PDB entry 3Q0Y | X-ray diffraction, 2.10 A resolution | chains A and B

[Chain A (and B)]
Protein: Centriole protein
Organism: Chlamydomonas reinhardtii
Notes: chain B of this document is another copy of the same molecule, construct and numbering; everything in this record applies to it too
UniProtKB: A9CQL4 (A9CQL4_CHLRE); numbering as in UniProt (aligned over 1-159)
Chain sequence (161 residues; row label = number of the first residue in the row; numbers below 1 keep their minus sign (Gly-1 is residue -1)):
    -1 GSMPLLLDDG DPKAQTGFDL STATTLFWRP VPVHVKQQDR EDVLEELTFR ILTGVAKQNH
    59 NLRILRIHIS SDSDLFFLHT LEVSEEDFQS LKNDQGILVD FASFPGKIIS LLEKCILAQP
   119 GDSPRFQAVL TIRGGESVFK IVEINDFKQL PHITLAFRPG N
Not modelled in the structure: -1 to 14 (chain B: -1 to 13, 159)
Sequence notes: expression tag (-1 to 0)
Reported in the primary citation:
  - self-association interface (contacts with another copy of this molecule): Phe145
  - mutagenesis - F145E: abolished binding to higher-order assemblies

[Chain A / chain B interface]
Pairs across the interface (43):
  Gln93(A) with Lys146(B), hydrogen bond (backbone-side chain); Gln147(B)
  Gly94(A) with Lys146(B); Gln147(B), hydrogen bond (backbone-backbone)
  Ile95(A) with Phe145(B), hydrophobic; Lys146(B)
  Leu96(A) with Ile142(B), hydrophobic; Asn143(B); Phe145(B), hydrogen bond (backbone-backbone); Lys146(B); Gln147(B)
  Val97(A) with Asp144(B); Phe145(B)
  Phe102(A) with Phe145(B), hydrophobic
  Lys105(A) with Asp144(B), salt bridge; Phe145(B)
  Leu109(A) with Phe145(B), hydrophobic
  Glu141(A) with His150(B)
  Ile142(A) with Leu96(B), hydrophobic
  Asn143(A) with Leu96(B)
  Asp144(A) with Val97(B); Lys105(B), salt bridge
  Phe145(A) with Ile95(B), hydrophobic; Leu96(B), hydrogen bond (backbone-backbone); Val97(B); Phe102(B), hydrophobic; Lys105(B); Leu109(B), hydrophobic; Ile151(B), hydrophobic
  Lys146(A) with Gln93(B), hydrogen bond; Gly94(B); Ile95(B); Leu96(B); His150(B), hydrogen bond (side chain-backbone)
  Gln147(A) with Gln93(B); Gly94(B), hydrogen bond (backbone-backbone)
  Leu148(A) with Leu148(B), hydrophobic; Pro149(B); His150(B)
  His150(A) with Glu141(B); Lys146(B); Leu148(B)
  Ile151(A) with Phe145(B), hydrophobic
Interface residues without a listed pair, chain A (20 interface residues in all): Ile106, Pro149

[Summary]
Chain A and chain B form an interface of 20 and 19 residues respectively, with 7 hydrogen bonds and 2 salt
bridges. Among the polar pairs are Lys105(A)-Asp144(B), Gln93(A)-Lys146(B) and Lys146(A)-His150(B). The paper
reports that F145E of chain A abolishes binding to higher-order assemblies; a self-association interface
involving Phe145(A).
Chain A and chain B are both Centriole protein (Chlamydomonas reinhardtii); the structure, N-terminal domain
of C. reinhardtii SAS-6 homolog Bld12p, was determined by X-ray diffraction (same publication as 3PYI and
3Q0X).
